Entry 6APG (X-ray diffraction, 2.00 A resolution); this record covers chain A.

[Chain A]
Molecule: DisD protein
Organism: Sorangium cellulosum
Notes: fragment: transferase domain
UniProtKB: Q4U443 (Q4U443_SORCE); residues 1-281 here = UniProt positions 1-281
Chain sequence (281 residues; each row starts with the number of its first residue):
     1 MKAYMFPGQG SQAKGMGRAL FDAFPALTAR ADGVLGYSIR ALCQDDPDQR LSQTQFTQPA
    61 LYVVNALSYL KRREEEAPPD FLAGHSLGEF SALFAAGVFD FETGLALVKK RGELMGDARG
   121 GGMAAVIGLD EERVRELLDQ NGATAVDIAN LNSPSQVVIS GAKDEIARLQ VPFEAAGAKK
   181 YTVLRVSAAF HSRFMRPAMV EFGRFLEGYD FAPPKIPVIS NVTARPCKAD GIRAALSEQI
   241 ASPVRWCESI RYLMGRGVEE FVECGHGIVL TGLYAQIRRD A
Bound ions: Ca2+: Glu-207, Tyr-209, Asp-210 (shared with 3 residues of chain B)
Ligand contacts: malonate ion (MLI): Gln-9, His-85, Ser-86, Leu-87, Arg-111, Met-115, Met-123, Asn-150, His-191
From the paper describing this entry:
  - binding site for malonate ion: Arg-111 (proposed by the authors, not directly observed)
  - conformationally variable residues (side-chain flip): Phe-190
  - catalytic residues: Ser-86, Arg-111, His-191 (citing earlier work)
  - specificity-determining residues: Gln-9, Phe-190 (citing earlier work)

[Summary]
Ligands of chain A: malonate ion. Glu-207, Tyr-209 and Asp-210 coordinate Ca2+. The paper reports catalytic
residues Ser-86, Arg-111 and His-191; a binding site for malonate ion at Arg-111.
Chain A is DisD protein (Sorangium cellulosum); the structure, Trans-acting transferase from Disorazole
synthase with malonate, was determined by X-ray diffraction, deposited together with 6APF, 6APK and 6APM.
